4ALG - chain A; structure by X-ray diffraction, 1.60 A resolution.

# Chain A
Protein: Bromodomain-containing protein 2
Organism: Homo sapiens
Notes: fragment: n-terminal bromodomain, residues 67-200
UniProtKB: P25440 (BRD2_HUMAN); residues 21-154 here correspond to UniProt positions 67-200 (UniProt number = residue number + 46)
Chain sequence (154 residues; row label = number of the first residue in the row):
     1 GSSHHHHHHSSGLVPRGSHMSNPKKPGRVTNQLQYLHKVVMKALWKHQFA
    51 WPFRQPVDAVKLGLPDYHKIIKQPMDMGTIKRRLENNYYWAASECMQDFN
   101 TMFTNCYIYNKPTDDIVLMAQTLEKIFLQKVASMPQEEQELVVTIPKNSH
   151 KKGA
Disordered / not traced: 1-25, 144-154
Construct notes: expression tag (1-20)
Swiss-Prot annotation at these positions:
  - binding site (a protein): D66, Y109, N110, K111, D114, D115
Ligand contacts: 1GH (7-(3,5-dimethyl-1,2-oxazol-4-yl)-8-methoxy-1-[(1R)-1-(pyridin-2-yl)ethyl]-1h,2h,3H-imidazo[4,5-c]quinolin-2-one): W51, P52, F53, Q55, V57, L62, L64, Y67, C106, Y109, N110, D115, I116, M119

# Summary
Ligands of chain A: compound 1GH. UniProt lists 6 protein-binding residues.
Chain A is Bromodomain-containing protein 2 (Homo sapiens); the structure, N-Terminal Bromodomain of Human
BRD2 With IBET-151, was determined by X-ray diffraction together with 4AKN from the same study.
